3UIN - chains B and D of the 4 polymer chains in the assembly; structure by X-ray diffraction, 2.60 A resolution.

# Chain B
Name: Small ubiquitin-related modifier 2
From: Homo sapiens
Reference sequence: P61956 (SUMO2_HUMAN); numbering as in UniProt (aligned over 14-93)
Sequence (80 residues; numbered 14 to 93; the number before each row is that of its first residue):
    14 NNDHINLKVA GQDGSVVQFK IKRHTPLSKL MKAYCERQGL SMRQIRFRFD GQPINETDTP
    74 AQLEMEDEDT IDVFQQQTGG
Disordered / not traced: 14-15
Curated features (UniProtKB/Swiss-Prot):
  - cross-link: Lys21 (Glycyl lysine isopeptide (Lys-Gly) (interchain with G-Cter in SUMO2)), Gly93 (Glycyl lysine isopeptide (Gly-Lys) (interchain with K-? in acceptor proteins))
  - mutagenesis: Lys33 (K33E: Significantly impairs sumoylation of MTA1), Lys35 (K35E: Significantly impairs sumoylation of MTA1), Lys42 (K42E: Significantly impairs sumoylation of MTA1)
Reported in the primary citation:
  - specificity-determining residues: Ile34 (proposed by the authors, not directly observed)

# Chain D
Name: E3 SUMO-protein ligase RanBP2
From: Homo sapiens
Reference sequence: P49792 (RBP2_HUMAN); residue numbers follow UniProt; this construct covers 2629-2695
Sequence (69 residues; row label = number of the first residue in the row):
  2627 SLDDDVLIVY ELTPTAEQKA LATKLKLPPT FFCYKNRPDY VSEEEEDDED FETAVKKLNG
  2687 KLYLDGSEK
Disordered / not traced: 2627-2628, 2694-2695
Construct notes: expression tag (2627-2628)
Curated features (UniProtKB/Swiss-Prot):
  - region: Asp2631 to Val2635 (Interaction with sumoylated RANGAP1)
  - modified residue: Tyr2666 (Phosphotyrosine), Ser2668 (Phosphoserine)
  - mutagenesis: Val2632 (V2632K: Abolishes interaction with sumoylated RANGAP1), Ile2634 (I2634K: Abolishes interaction with sumoylated RANGAP1), Val2635 (V2635K: Abolishes interaction with sumoylated RANGAP1), Pro2640 (P2640A: No effect on SUMO E3 ligase activity), Lys2645 (K2645A: No effect on SUMO E3 ligase activity), Leu2651 (L2651A: Abolishes binding to UBE2I and SUMO E3 ligase activity), Lys2652 (K2652A: No effect on SUMO E3 ligase activity), Leu2653 (L2653A: Abolishes binding to UBE2I and SUMO E3 ligase activity), Pro2654 (P2654A: Impairs SUMO E3 ligase activity), Pro2655 (P2655A: No effect on SUMO E3 ligase activity), Thr2656 (T2656A: Impairs SUMO E3 ligase activity), Phe2657 (F2657A: Abolishes binding to UBE2I and SUMO E3 ligase activity), 5 further mutagenesis entries in UniProt

# How chain B and chain D interact
Residue-residue contacts (24; chain B residue first):
  Asp26(B) - Pro2654(D)
  Asp26(B) - Thr2656(D)  hydrogen bond (backbone-side chain)
  Gly27(B) - Leu2638(D)
  Gly27(B) - Thr2656(D)  hydrogen bond (backbone-side chain)
  Ser28(B) - Thr2656(D)
  Val29(B) - Glu2637(D)
  Val29(B) - Leu2638(D)  hydrogen bond (backbone-backbone)
  Val30(B) - Ile2634(D)  hydrophobic
  Val30(B) - Tyr2636(D)
  Val30(B) - Glu2637(D)
  Gln31(B) - Ile2634(D)
  Gln31(B) - Val2635(D)  hydrogen bond (backbone-backbone)
  Gln31(B) - Tyr2636(D)  hydrogen bond (backbone-backbone)
  Phe32(B) - Val2632(D)  hydrophobic
  Phe32(B) - Leu2633(D)
  Phe32(B) - Ile2634(D)  hydrophobic
  Lys33(B) - Val2632(D)
  Lys33(B) - Leu2633(D)  hydrogen bond (backbone-backbone)
  Lys33(B) - Val2635(D)
  Lys35(B) - Asp2631(D)  salt bridge
  Lys42(B) - Asp2630(D)  salt bridge
  Lys42(B) - Val2632(D)
  Arg50(B) - Ile2634(D)
  Arg50(B) - Glu2637(D)  salt bridge
Also at the interface, not in a pair above, chain B (16 interface residues in all): His17, Ile34, Thr38, Leu43, Gln51
From the paper, about this interface:
  - pairs named by the authors: Asp2631(D)-Lys35(B)
  - interface residues, chain B: Lys33(B)
  - interface residues, chain D: Asp2631(D)

# In short
16 residues of chain B and 11 residues of chain D are in contact; the contacts include 6 hydrogen bonds and 3
salt bridges. Among the polar pairs are Lys35(B)-Asp2631(D), Lys42(B)-Asp2630(D) and Arg50(B)-Glu2637(D). The
paper describes a contact between Asp2631(D) and Lys35(B). From the paper: interface residues Lys33(B) and
Asp2631(D); the specificity determinant Ile34(B).
Here chain B is Small ubiquitin-related modifier 2 and chain D is E3 SUMO-protein ligase RanBP2, both from
Homo sapiens. Entry 3UIN (Complex between human RanGAP1-SUMO2, UBC9 and the IR1 domain from RanBP2) was
determined by X-ray diffraction together with 3UIO and 3UIP from the same study.
